8EVH - chains B and I of the 13 polymer chains in the assembly; structure by electron microscopy, 2.85 A resolution.

== Chain B ==
Molecule: Histone H4
Organism: Homo sapiens
Reference sequence: P62805 (H4_HUMAN); residues 0-102 here correspond to UniProt positions 1-103 (UniProt number = residue number + 1)
Chain sequence (103 residues; each row starts with the number of its first residue; numbering starts at 0):
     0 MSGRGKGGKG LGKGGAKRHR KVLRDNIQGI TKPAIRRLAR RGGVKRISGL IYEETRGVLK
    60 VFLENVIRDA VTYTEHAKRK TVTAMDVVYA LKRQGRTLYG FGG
Disordered / not traced: 0-19, 102

== Chain I ==
Molecule: 162-nt DNA strand
Sequence (162 nucleotides; row label = number of the first residue in the row):
     1 TAGGTGCAGG GCCTCTCGGC TGCTGATCTT CAGCTGGTTG CTGAGAGTTG CAGCATTGCT
    61 GAGTCTTAGC AATGGATACT TCCCGATTCC CCTCACAAAA ATAGGTCAGT CTGTCTGGCT
   121 AGTTCTGTAC TTGCAGACAC AGGGCATGTG GGGTTCCTAT TT
Disordered / not traced: 1-21

== Chain B / chain I interface ==
Pairs across the interface (13; chain B residue first):
  Arg35(B) with DG104(I), salt bridge to the phosphate
  Lys44(B) with DG104(I), phosphate contact
  Arg45(B) with DA103(I), hydrogen bond to the sugar; DG104(I), phosphate contact
  Ile46(B) with DA103(I), sugar contact; DG104(I), hydrogen bond to the phosphate
  Ser47(B) with DA103(I), hydrogen bond to the phosphate
  Gly48(B) with DA103(I), hydrogen bond to the phosphate
  Arg78(B) with DT124(I), phosphate contact
  Lys79(B) with DT123(I), salt bridge to the phosphate; DT124(I), hydrogen bond to the phosphate
  Thr80(B) with DT123(I), phosphate contact; DT124(I), hydrogen bond to the phosphate
Also at the interface, not in a pair above, chain B (10 interface residues in all): Arg39

== Overview ==
10 residues of chain B face 4 of chain I across their interface, with 6 hydrogen bonds and 2 salt bridges.
Among the polar pairs are Arg45(B)-DA103(I), Ile46(B)-DG104(I) and Ser47(B)-DA103(I).
Chain B is Histone H4 (Homo sapiens) and chain I is a 162-nt DNA strand; the structure, CX3CR1 nucleosome and
wild type PU.1 complex, was determined by electron microscopy, deposited together with 8EVI, 8EVJ and 8SYP.
